4P75 - chains A and D of the 4 polymer chains in the assembly; structure by X-ray diffraction, 2.96 A resolution.

[Chain A]
Name: Phenylalanine--tRNA ligase beta subunit
Organism: Pseudomonas aeruginosa
Notes: EC 6.1.1.20
UniProtKB: Q9I0A4 (SYFB_PSEAE); residue numbers follow UniProt; this construct covers 1-792
Chain sequence (792 residues; numbered 1 to 792; the number before each row is that of its first residue):
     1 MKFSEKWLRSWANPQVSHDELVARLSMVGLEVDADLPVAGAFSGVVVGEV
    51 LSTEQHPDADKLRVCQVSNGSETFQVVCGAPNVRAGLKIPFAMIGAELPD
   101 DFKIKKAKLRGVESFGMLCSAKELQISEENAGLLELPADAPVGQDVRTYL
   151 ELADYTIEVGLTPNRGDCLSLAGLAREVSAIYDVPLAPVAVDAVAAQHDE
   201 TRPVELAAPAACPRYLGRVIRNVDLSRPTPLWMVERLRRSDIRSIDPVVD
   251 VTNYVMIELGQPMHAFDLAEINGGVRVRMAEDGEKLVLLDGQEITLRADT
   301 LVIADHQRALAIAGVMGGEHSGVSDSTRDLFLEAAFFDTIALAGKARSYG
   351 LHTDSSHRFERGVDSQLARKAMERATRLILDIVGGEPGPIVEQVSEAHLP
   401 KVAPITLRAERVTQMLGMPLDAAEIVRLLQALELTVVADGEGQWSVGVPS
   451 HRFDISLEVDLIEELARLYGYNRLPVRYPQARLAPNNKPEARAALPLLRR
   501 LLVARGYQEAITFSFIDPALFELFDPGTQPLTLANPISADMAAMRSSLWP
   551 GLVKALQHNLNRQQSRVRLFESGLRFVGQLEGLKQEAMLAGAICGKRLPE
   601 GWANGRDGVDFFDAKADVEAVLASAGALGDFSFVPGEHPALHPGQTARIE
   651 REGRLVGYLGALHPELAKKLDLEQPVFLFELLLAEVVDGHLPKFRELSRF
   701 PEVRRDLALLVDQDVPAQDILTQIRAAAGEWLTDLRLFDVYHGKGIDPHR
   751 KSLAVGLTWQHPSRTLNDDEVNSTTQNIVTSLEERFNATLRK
Unresolved in the structure: 792
Swiss-Prot annotation at these positions:
  - binding site (Mg(2+)): Asp454, Asp460, Glu463, Glu464

[Chain D]
Name: Phenylalanine--tRNA ligase alpha subunit
Organism: Pseudomonas aeruginosa
Notes: EC 6.1.1.20
UniProtKB: Q9I0A3 (SYFA_PSEAE); residues -78 to 259 here correspond to UniProt positions 1-338 (UniProt number = residue number + 79)
Chain sequence (338 residues; each row starts with the number of its first residue; numbers below 1 keep their minus sign (Met-78 is residue -78)):
   -78 MENLDALVSQALEAVRHTEDVNALEQIRVHYLGKKGELTQVMKTLGDLPA
   -28 EERPKVGALINVAKEKVQDVLNARKTELEGAALAARLAAERIDVTLPGRG
    22 QLSGGLHPVTRTLERIEQCFSRIGYEVAEGPEVEDDYHNFEALNIPGHHP
    72 ARAMHDTFYFNANMLLRTHTSPVQVRTMESQQPPIRIVCPGRVYRCDSDL
   122 THSPMFHQVEGLLVDEGVSFADLKGTIEEFLRAFFEKQLEVRFRPSFFPF
   172 TEPSAEVDIQCVICSGNGCRVCKQTGWLEVMGCGMVHPNVLRMSNIDPEK
   222 FQGFAFGMGAERLAMLRYGVNDLRLFFDNDLRFLGQFR
Unresolved in the structure: -78 to 7, 188-196
Small-molecule neighbours: 2NM (3-(3-methoxyphenyl)-5-(trifluoromethyl)-1H-pyrazole): Leu64, Ser92, Gln95, Val96, Met99, Glu131, Leu133, Phe169, Phe171, Thr172, Gly203, Cys204, Gly205, Val207, Val211, Ala226, Phe227, Gly228
Swiss-Prot annotation at these positions:
  - binding site (Mg(2+)): Glu173
What the authors report for this chain:
  - binding site for 2NM: Gln95, Glu131

[Interface between chain A and chain D]
Contacting residue pairs (79):
  Arg482(A) with Asp143(D), salt bridge
  Leu483(A) with Ile44(D), hydrophobic
  Ala484(A) with Ile44(D); Glu150(D)
  Pro485(A) with Cys40(D); Phe41(D), hydrophobic; Thr147(D); Glu150(D); Phe151(D), hydrophobic; Ala154(D)
  Asn486(A) with Cys40(D), hydrogen bond (backbone-backbone); Arg43(D), hydrogen bond; Ile44(D); Ala154(D)
  Asn487(A) with Arg36(D), hydrogen bond (side chain-backbone); Gln39(D), hydrogen bond; Cys40(D); Ala154(D)
  Lys488(A) with Arg36(D), hydrogen bond (backbone-side chain)
  Pro489(A) with Arg36(D); Glu157(D)
  Glu490(A) with Arg32(D), salt bridge; Arg36(D); Glu157(D), hydrogen bond (backbone-side chain); Arg238(D), salt bridge; Tyr239(D), hydrogen bond
  Leu501(A) with Ser24(D)
  Arg505(A) with Gln22(D), hydrogen bond (side chain-backbone)
  Arg597(A) with Arg20(D)
  Asp610(A) with Arg20(D), salt bridge
  Phe611(A) with Asp14(D)
  Phe612(A) with Asp14(D); Val15(D); Leu17(D); Pro18(D); Gly19(D); Arg20(D), hydrogen bond (backbone-backbone)
  Asp613(A) with Arg20(D), salt bridge
  Lys615(A) with Thr16(D), hydrogen bond (side chain-backbone); Leu17(D), hydrogen bond (side chain-backbone)
  Ala616(A) with Gly19(D); Arg20(D)
  Glu619(A) with Pro18(D); Gly19(D), hydrogen bond (side chain-backbone); Leu23(D)
  Gly626(A) with Arg259(D)
  Phe633(A) with Thr16(D)
  Pro635(A) with Thr16(D)
  His642(A) with Ala9(D); Arg12(D)
  Gly644(A) with Ile13(D); Asp14(D), hydrogen bond (backbone-backbone)
  Gln645(A) with Arg12(D), hydrogen bond (side chain-backbone); Asp14(D)
  Leu691(A) with Arg238(D)
  Pro692(A) with Arg32(D); Tyr239(D); Gln257(D); Phe258(D), hydrophobic
  Lys693(A) with Tyr239(D); Gln257(D)
  Phe694(A) with Tyr239(D), hydrogen bond (backbone-backbone); Gly240(D); Val241(D), hydrophobic; Leu246(D), hydrophobic; Phe254(D), hydrophobic; Gln257(D)
  Arg695(A) with Gln257(D)
  Glu696(A) with Asn242(D)
  Leu697(A) with Asp251(D); Arg253(D)
  Glu702(A) with Arg253(D), salt bridge
  Asp714(A) with Ile13(D)
  Pro716(A) with Val15(D), hydrophobic
  Ala717(A) with Val15(D); Leu17(D), hydrophobic
  Leu737(A) with Leu17(D), hydrophobic
  Val740(A) with Leu17(D), hydrophobic
  Gln760(A) with Arg253(D)
Interface residues without a listed pair, chain A (45 interface residues in all): Ala620, Ala623, Val634, Pro664, Gln718, Lys751

[Summary]
Chain A and chain D form an interface of 45 and 38 residues respectively, with 15 hydrogen bonds and 6 salt
bridges. Polar pairs include Arg482(A)-Asp143(D), Glu490(A)-Arg32(D) and Glu490(A)-Arg238(D). Ligands of chain
D: compound 2NM. The paper reports a binding site for 2NM at Gln95(D) and Glu131(D).
Chain A is Phenylalanine--tRNA ligase beta subunit and chain D is Phenylalanine--tRNA ligase alpha subunit,
both from Pseudomonas aeruginosa; the structure, PheRS in complex with compound 4a, was determined by X-ray
diffraction together with 4P71, 4P72 and 4P74 from the same study.
